7ZWL - chains A and B of the 3 polymer chains in the assembly; structure by X-ray diffraction, 2.00 A resolution.

[Chain A (and B)]
Molecule: Stimulator of interferon protein
Organism: Homo sapiens
Notes: chain B of this document is another copy of the same molecule, construct and numbering; everything in this record applies to it too
UniProtKB: A0A2R3XZB7 (A0A2R3XZB7_HUMAN); residues 140-343 here = UniProt positions 140-343
Amino-acid sequence (204 residues; numbered 140 to 343; the number before each row is that of its first residue):
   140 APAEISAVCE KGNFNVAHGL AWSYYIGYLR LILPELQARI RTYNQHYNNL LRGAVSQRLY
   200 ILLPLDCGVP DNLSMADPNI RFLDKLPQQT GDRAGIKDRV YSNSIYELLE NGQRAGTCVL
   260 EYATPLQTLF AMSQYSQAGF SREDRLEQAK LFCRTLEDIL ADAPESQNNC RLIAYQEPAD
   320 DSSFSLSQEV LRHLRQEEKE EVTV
Unresolved in the structure: 140-153, 189-193, 341-343 (chain B: 140-153, 317-322, 341-343)
Ligand contacts: 3',3'-c-di-(2'F,2'dAMP) (K43; 9-[(1R,6R,8R,9S,10R,15R,17R,18S)-17-(6-aminopurin-9-yl)-9,18-bis(fluoranyl)-3,12-bis(oxidanyl)-3,12-bis(oxidanylidene)-2,4,11,13-tetraoxa-3$l5,12$l5-diphosphatricyclo[13.3.0.06,10]octadecan-8-yl]purin-6-amine): Ser162, Tyr163, Gly166, Tyr167, Arg232, Ile235, Arg238, Val239, Tyr240, Thr263, Pro264, Thr267

[How chain A and chain B interact]
Residue-residue contacts (79; chain A residue first):
  Asn154(A) with Val155(B)
  Val155(A) with Asn154(B); Gly158(B)
  His157(A) with Met271(B); Ser275(B)
  Leu159(A) with Ser162(B)
  Trp161(A) with Met271(B), hydrophobic; Tyr274(B), hydrophobic
  Ser162(A) with Thr267(B)
  Ile165(A) with Ala270(B), hydrophobic; Tyr274(B), hydrophobic
  Tyr167(A) with Ile235(B)
  Arg169(A) with Tyr274(B), hydrogen bond
  Val208(A) with Ala233(B), hydrophobic
  Pro209(A) with Ala233(B); Gly234(B)
  Asp210(A) with Asp231(B); Arg232(B), salt bridge; Ala233(B), hydrogen bond (side chain-backbone); Gly234(B), hydrogen bond (backbone-backbone)
  Asn211(A) with Asp231(B); Lys236(B)
  Leu212(A) with Lys236(B)
  Ser213(A) with Lys236(B)
  Phe221(A) with Lys236(B)
  Lys224(A) with Lys236(B); Asp237(B), salt bridge
  Arg232(A) with Asp210(B); Thr263(B); Gln266(B), hydrogen bond
  Ala233(A) with Asp210(B), hydrogen bond (backbone-side chain); Glu260(B); Tyr261(B), hydrogen bond (backbone-backbone); Thr263(B)
  Gly234(A) with Asp210(B), hydrogen bond (backbone-backbone); Leu212(B); Ser243(B); Tyr245(B), hydrogen bond (backbone-side chain)
  Ile235(A) with Tyr167(B); Ser241(B); Ser243(B); Glu260(B)
  Lys236(A) with Phe221(B); Lys224(B); Ser243(B), hydrogen bond (backbone-side chain); Tyr245(B), hydrogen bond
  Asp237(A) with Lys224(B), salt bridge
  Arg238(A) with Thr263(B)
  Val239(A) with Gln227(B); Val239(B), hydrophobic
  Ser241(A) with Ile235(B)
  Ser243(A) with Gly234(B); Ile235(B); Lys236(B), hydrogen bond (side chain-backbone)
  Tyr245(A) with Gly234(B), hydrogen bond (side chain-backbone); Lys236(B), hydrogen bond
  Leu259(A) with Gly234(B)
  Glu260(A) with Ala233(B); Ile235(B)
  Tyr261(A) with Ala233(B), hydrogen bond (backbone-backbone)
  Thr263(A) with Arg232(B); Ala233(B); Arg238(B)
  Gln266(A) with Arg232(B), hydrogen bond
  Thr267(A) with Ser162(B)
  Ala270(A) with Ile165(B), hydrophobic
  Met271(A) with His157(B); Trp161(B), hydrophobic
  Tyr274(A) with Trp161(B), hydrophobic; Ile165(B), hydrophobic; Arg169(B), hydrogen bond
  Gln276(A) with Trp161(B); Asp297(B), hydrogen bond (side chain-backbone); Ile298(B); Asp301(B)
  Ala277(A) with His157(B), hydrogen bond (backbone-side chain); Trp161(B)
  Asp297(A) with Gln276(B)
  Asp301(A) with Gln276(B)
Interface residues without a listed pair, chain A (44 interface residues in all): Gly158, Tyr164, Asp231
Interface residues without a listed pair, chain B (45 interface residues in all): Leu159, Tyr164, Val208, Pro209, Asn211, Leu259

[In short]
44 residues of chain A and 45 residues of chain B are in contact; the contacts include 18 hydrogen bonds and 3
salt bridges. Polar contacts include Asp210(A)-Arg232(B), Lys224(A)-Asp237(B) and Arg169(A)-Tyr274(B). Bound
to chain A: 3',3'-c-di-(2'F,2'dAMP).
Chain A and chain B are both Stimulator of interferon protein (Homo sapiens); the structure, Crystal structure
of human STING in complex with 3',3'-c-di-(2'F,2'd<carba>AMP), was determined by X-ray diffraction.
